8E5K - chains 7 and A of the 9 polymer chains in the assembly; structure by electron microscopy, 4.20 A resolution (low resolution: residue-level contacts below are approximate; hydrogen-bond / salt-bridge calls are withheld).

== Chain 7 ==
Molecule: RNA with 21 nt long spacer
Sequence (38 nucleotides; numbered 1 to 38; the number before each row is that of its first residue):
     1 AUGUUUUUUU UUUUUUUUUU UUUUGAUUUG GUGAGAGG
Disordered / not traced: 1-21
Bound ions: Mg2+: G38 (shared with 3 residues of chain B)

== Chain A ==
Molecule: DNA-directed RNA polymerase subunit beta
From: Escherichia coli
Notes: EC 2.7.7.6
UniProtKB: P0A8V4 (RPOB_ECO57); residue numbers follow UniProt; this construct covers 1-1342
Amino-acid sequence (1342 residues; row label = number of the first residue in the row):
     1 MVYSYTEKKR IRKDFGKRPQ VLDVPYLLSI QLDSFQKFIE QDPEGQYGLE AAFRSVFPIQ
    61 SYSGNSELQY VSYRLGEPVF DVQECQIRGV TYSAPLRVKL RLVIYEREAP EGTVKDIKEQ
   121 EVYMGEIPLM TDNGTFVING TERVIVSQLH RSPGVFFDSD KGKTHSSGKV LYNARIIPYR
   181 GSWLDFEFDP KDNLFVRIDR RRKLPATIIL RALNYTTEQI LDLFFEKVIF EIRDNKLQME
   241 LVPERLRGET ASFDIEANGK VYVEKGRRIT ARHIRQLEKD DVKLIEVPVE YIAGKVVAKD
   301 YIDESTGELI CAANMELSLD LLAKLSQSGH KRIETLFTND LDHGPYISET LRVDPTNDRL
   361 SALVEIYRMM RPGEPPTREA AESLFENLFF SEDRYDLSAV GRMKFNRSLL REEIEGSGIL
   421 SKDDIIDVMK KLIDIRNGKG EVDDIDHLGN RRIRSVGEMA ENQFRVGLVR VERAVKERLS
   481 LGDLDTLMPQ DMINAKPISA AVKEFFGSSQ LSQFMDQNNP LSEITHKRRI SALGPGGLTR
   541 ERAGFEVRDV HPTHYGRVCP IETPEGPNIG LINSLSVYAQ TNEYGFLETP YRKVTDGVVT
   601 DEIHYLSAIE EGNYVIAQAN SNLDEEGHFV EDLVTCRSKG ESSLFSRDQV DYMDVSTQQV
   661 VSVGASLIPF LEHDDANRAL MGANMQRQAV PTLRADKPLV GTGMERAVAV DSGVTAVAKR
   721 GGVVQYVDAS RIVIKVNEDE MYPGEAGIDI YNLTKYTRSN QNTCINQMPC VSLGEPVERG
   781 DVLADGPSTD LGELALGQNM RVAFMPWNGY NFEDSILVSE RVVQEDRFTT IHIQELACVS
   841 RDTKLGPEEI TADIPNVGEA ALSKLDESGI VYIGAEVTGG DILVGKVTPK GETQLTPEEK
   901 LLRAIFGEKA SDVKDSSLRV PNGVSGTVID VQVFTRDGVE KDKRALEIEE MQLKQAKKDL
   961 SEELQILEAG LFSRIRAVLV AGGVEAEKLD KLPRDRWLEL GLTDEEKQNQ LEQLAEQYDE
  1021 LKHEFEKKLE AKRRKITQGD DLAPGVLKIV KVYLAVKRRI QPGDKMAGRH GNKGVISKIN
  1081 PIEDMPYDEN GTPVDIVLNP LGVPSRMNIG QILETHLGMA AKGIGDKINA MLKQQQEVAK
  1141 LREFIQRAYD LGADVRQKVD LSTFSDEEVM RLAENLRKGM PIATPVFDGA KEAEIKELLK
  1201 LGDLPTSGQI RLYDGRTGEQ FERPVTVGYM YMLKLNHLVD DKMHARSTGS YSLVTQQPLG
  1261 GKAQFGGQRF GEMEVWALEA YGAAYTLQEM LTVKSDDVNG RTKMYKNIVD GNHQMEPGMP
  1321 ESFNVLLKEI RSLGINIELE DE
Disordered / not traced: 1, 1342
UniProt features mapped onto this chain:
  - modified residue (N6-acetyllysine): Lys1022, Lys1200

== How chain 7 and chain A interact ==
Residue-residue contacts (23):
  U28(7) - Ser1250(A)
  U28(7) - Tyr1251(A)
  U28(7) - Leu1253(A)
  U29(7) - Ser1250(A)
  U29(7) - Leu1259(A)
  A34(7) - Gln513(A)
  A34(7) - Arg540(A)
  G35(7) - Gln513(A)
  G35(7) - Leu533(A)
  G35(7) - Arg540(A)
  G35(7) - Asn568(A)
  G35(7) - Ile572(A)
  A36(7) - Pro564(A)
  A36(7) - Asn568(A)
  A36(7) - Gln688(A)
  A36(7) - His1237(A)
  G37(7) - Asn684(A)
  G37(7) - Gln688(A)
  G37(7) - Lys1065(A)
  G37(7) - His1237(A)
  G38(7) - Glu565(A)
  G38(7) - Lys1065(A)
  G38(7) - Lys1073(A)
Other interface residues (no listed pair), chain 7 (9 interface residues in all): G30, G33
Other interface residues (no listed pair), chain A (18 interface residues in all): Gln510, Ser1252

== In short ==
9 residues of chain 7 and 18 residues of chain A are in contact.
Chain 7 is RNA with 21 nt long spacer and chain A is DNA-directed RNA polymerase subunit beta (Escherichia
coli); the structure, Escherichia coli Rho-dependent transcription pre-termination complex containing 21 nt
long RNA spacer, Mg-ADP-BeF3, and NusG; TEC ..., was determined by electron microscopy together with 8E3F,
8E3H, 8E5L, 8E5O, 8E5P, 8E6W and 3 further entries from the same study.
